Entry 5D91 (X-ray diffraction, 2.50 A resolution); this record covers chain A.

Chain A:
Molecule: AF2299 protein, Phosphatidylinositol synthase
Source organism: Archaeoglobus fulgidus
Reference sequence: chimeric construct of O27985, A9WSF5: residues -130 to 6 from O27985 (O27985_ARCFU) positions 1-137 (UniProt number = residue number + 131); residues 7-205 from A9WSF5 positions 7-205 (same numbers)
Sequence (336 residues; row label = number of the first residue in the row; numbers below 1 keep their minus sign (Met-130 is residue -130)):
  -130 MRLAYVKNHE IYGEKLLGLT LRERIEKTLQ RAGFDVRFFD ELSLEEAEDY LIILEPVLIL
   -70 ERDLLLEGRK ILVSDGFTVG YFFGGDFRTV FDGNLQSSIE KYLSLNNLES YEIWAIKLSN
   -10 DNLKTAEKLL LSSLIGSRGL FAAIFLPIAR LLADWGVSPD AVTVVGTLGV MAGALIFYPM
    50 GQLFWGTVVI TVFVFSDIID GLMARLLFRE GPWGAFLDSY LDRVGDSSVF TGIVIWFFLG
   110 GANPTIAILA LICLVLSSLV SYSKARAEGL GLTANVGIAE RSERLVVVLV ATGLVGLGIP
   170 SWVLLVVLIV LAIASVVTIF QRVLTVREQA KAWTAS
Unresolved in the structure: 205
Construct notes: linker (5-6); conflict Leu15 (Met in A9WSF5), Ala22 (Val in A9WSF5), Asp23 (Arg in A9WSF5), Leu75 (Gln in A9WSF5), Phe77 (Asp in A9WSF5), Glu79 (Pro in A9WSF5)
Bound ions: Mg2+: Asp66, Asp87, Asp91
Small-molecule neighbours:
  - Octadecane (8K6), molecule 1: Leu21, Val31, Val34, Phe62, Ser65, Ile68
  - Octadecane (8K6), molecule 2: Trp24, Gly25, Val26
  - Octadecane (8K6), molecule 3: Gly25, Val26, Ser27, Ala30
  - Octadecane (8K6), molecule 4: Ser27, Asp29, Ala30, Val33, Val34, Leu37, Arg78
  - Octadecane (8K6), molecule 5: Asp29, Val33, Trp82
  - Octadecane (8K6), molecule 6: Leu37, Gly38, Ala41, Val58, Phe62
  - Octadecane (8K6), molecule 7: Leu37, Met40, Ala41, Leu44, Ile45, Pro48, Met49
  - Octadecane (8K6), molecule 8: Met40, Leu44, Val93, Ser97
  - Octadecane (8K6), molecule 9: Met40, Leu44, Pro48, Ile104, Leu108
  - Octadecane (8K6), molecule 10: Phe46, Met49, Gln51, Trp54
  - Octadecane (8K6), molecule 11: Phe53, Thr56, Val57, Thr60, Val159, Gly162, Leu163
  - Octadecane (8K6), molecule 12: Trp54, Val57, Val58, Val61, Phe62
  - Octadecane (8K6), molecule 13: Thr60, Val63, Phe64, Val155, Leu158, Val159
  - Octadecane (8K6), molecule 14: Thr114, Ile117, Ile121
  - Octadecane (8K6), molecule 15: Ile147, Val179, Ile182
  - Octadecane (8K6), molecule 16: Ile147, Val179, Ala183
  - Octadecane (8K6), molecule 17: Trp171, Leu174, Val175, Ile178
  - Octadecane (8K6), molecule 18: Val186, Phe189, Gln190, Leu193
From the paper describing this entry:
  - binding site for sulfate ion: Arg153, Arg191
  - specificity-determining residues: Arg153, Arg191 (proposed by the authors, not directly observed)

Summary:
Ligands of chain A: 18 copies of Octadecane. The Mg2+ site is built by Asp66, Asp87 and Asp91. From the paper:
a binding site for sulfate ion at Arg153 and Arg191; specificity determinants Arg153 and Arg191.
Chain A is AF2299 protein, Phosphatidylinositol synthase (Archaeoglobus fulgidus); the structure, Structure of
a phosphatidylinositolphosphate (PIP) synthase from Renibacterium Salmoninarum, was determined by X-ray
diffraction together with 5D92 from the same study.
